PDB entry 8E7D | electron microscopy, 3.31 A resolution | chains A and B of the 5 polymer chains in the assembly

Chain A (and B):
Protein: Transthyretin
Source organism: Homo sapiens
Notes: chain B of this document is another copy of the same molecule, construct and numbering; everything in this record applies to it too
Reference sequence: P02766 (TTHY_HUMAN); residues -19 to 127 here correspond to UniProt positions 1-147 (UniProt number = residue number + 20)
Amino-acid sequence (147 residues; each row starts with the number of its first residue; numbers below 1 keep their minus sign (Met-19 is residue -19)):
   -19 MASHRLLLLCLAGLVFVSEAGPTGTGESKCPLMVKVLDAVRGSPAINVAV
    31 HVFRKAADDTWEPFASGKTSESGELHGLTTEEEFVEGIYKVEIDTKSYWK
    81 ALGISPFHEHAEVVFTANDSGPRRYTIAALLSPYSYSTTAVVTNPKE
Unresolved in the structure: -19 to 10, 35-57, 124-127
Curated features (UniProtKB/Swiss-Prot):
  - binding site (L-thyroxine): Lys15, Glu54, Ser117
  - modified residue: Cys10 (Sulfocysteine), Glu42 (4-carboxyglutamate), Ser52 (Phosphoserine)
  - glycosylation: Asn98 (N-linked (GlcNAc...) asparagine)
From the paper describing this entry:
  - conformationally variable residues (side-chain flip): His31

Interface between chain A and chain B:
Contacting residue pairs (208):
  Pro11(A) - Leu12(B)
  Leu12(A) - Leu12(B)
  Leu12(A) - Val32(B)  hydrophobic
  Leu12(A) - Arg34(B)
  Met13(A) - Leu12(B)  hydrogen bond (backbone-backbone)
  Met13(A) - Met13(B)
  Met13(A) - Val14(B)  hydrogen bond (backbone-backbone)
  Val14(A) - Val14(B)
  Val14(A) - Val32(B)  hydrophobic
  Lys15(A) - Val14(B)  hydrogen bond (backbone-backbone)
  Lys15(A) - Lys15(B)
  Lys15(A) - Val16(B)  hydrogen bond (backbone-backbone)
  Val16(A) - Val16(B)
  Val16(A) - Val30(B)  hydrophobic
  Leu17(A) - Val16(B)  hydrogen bond (backbone-backbone)
  Leu17(A) - Leu17(B)  hydrogen bond (backbone-backbone)
  Asp18(A) - Leu17(B)
  Asp18(A) - Asp18(B)  hydrogen bond (backbone-backbone)
  Ala19(A) - Asp18(B)  hydrogen bond (backbone-backbone)
  Ala19(A) - Ala19(B)
  Ala19(A) - Val20(B)  hydrogen bond (backbone-backbone)
  Val20(A) - Val20(B)
  Arg21(A) - Val20(B)  hydrogen bond (backbone-backbone)
  Arg21(A) - Arg21(B)
  Gly22(A) - Val20(B)
  Gly22(A) - Arg21(B)  hydrogen bond (backbone-backbone)
  Gly22(A) - Gly22(B)
  Ser23(A) - Ser23(B)
  Pro24(A) - Pro24(B)
  Ala25(A) - Pro24(B)  hydrogen bond (backbone-backbone)
  Ala25(A) - Ala25(B)
  Ala25(A) - Ile26(B)  hydrogen bond (backbone-backbone)
  Ile26(A) - Ile26(B)
  Asn27(A) - Ile26(B)  hydrogen bond (backbone-backbone)
  Asn27(A) - Asn27(B)  hydrogen bond
  Asn27(A) - Val28(B)  hydrogen bond (backbone-backbone)
  Asn27(A) - Tyr69(B)  hydrogen bond (backbone-side chain)
  Val28(A) - Val28(B)
  Ala29(A) - Val28(B)  hydrogen bond (backbone-backbone)
  Ala29(A) - Ala29(B)
  Ala29(A) - Val30(B)  hydrogen bond (backbone-backbone)
  Val30(A) - Val30(B)
  His31(A) - Val30(B)  hydrogen bond (backbone-backbone)
  His31(A) - His31(B)
  His31(A) - Val32(B)  hydrogen bond (backbone-backbone)
  Val32(A) - Val32(B)
  Phe33(A) - Val32(B)  hydrogen bond (backbone-backbone)
  Phe33(A) - Phe33(B)  hydrophobic
  Phe33(A) - Arg34(B)  hydrogen bond (backbone-backbone)
  Leu58(A) - Leu58(B)  hydrogen bond (backbone-backbone)
  Leu58(A) - Thr59(B)  hydrogen bond (backbone-backbone)
  Leu58(A) - Ala81(B)
  Leu58(A) - Gly83(B)
  Thr59(A) - Thr59(B)
  Thr59(A) - Ala81(B)
  Thr60(A) - Thr59(B)  hydrogen bond (backbone-backbone)
  Thr60(A) - Thr60(B)
  Thr60(A) - Glu61(B)  hydrogen bond (backbone-backbone)
  Glu61(A) - Glu61(B)
  Glu62(A) - Glu61(B)  hydrogen bond (backbone-backbone)
  Glu62(A) - Glu62(B)
  Glu62(A) - Glu63(B)  hydrogen bond (backbone-backbone)
  Glu63(A) - Glu63(B)  hydrogen bond (backbone-backbone)
  Glu63(A) - Phe64(B)  hydrogen bond (backbone-backbone)
  Phe64(A) - Phe64(B)
  Val65(A) - Phe64(B)  hydrogen bond (backbone-backbone)
  Val65(A) - Val65(B)
  Val65(A) - Glu66(B)  hydrogen bond (backbone-backbone)
  Glu66(A) - Glu66(B)
  Glu66(A) - Gly67(B)  hydrogen bond (backbone-backbone)
  Gly67(A) - Gly67(B)
  Ile68(A) - Gly67(B)  hydrogen bond (backbone-backbone)
  Ile68(A) - Ile68(B)
  Tyr69(A) - Ile68(B)  hydrogen bond (backbone-backbone)
  Tyr69(A) - Tyr69(B)
  Tyr69(A) - Lys70(B)  hydrogen bond (backbone-backbone)
  Lys70(A) - Lys70(B)
  Lys70(A) - Glu72(B)
  Val71(A) - Lys70(B)  hydrogen bond (backbone-backbone)
  Val71(A) - Val71(B)
  Val71(A) - Glu72(B)  hydrogen bond (backbone-backbone)
  Glu72(A) - Glu72(B)
  Ile73(A) - Glu72(B)  hydrogen bond (backbone-backbone)
  Ile73(A) - Ile73(B)
  Ile73(A) - Asp74(B)  hydrogen bond (backbone-backbone)
  Asp74(A) - Asp74(B)
  Asp74(A) - Thr75(B)
  Asp74(A) - Tyr105(B)  hydrogen bond
  Thr75(A) - Thr75(B)  hydrogen bond (side chain-backbone)
  Lys76(A) - Asp74(B)
  Lys76(A) - Thr75(B)  hydrogen bond (backbone-backbone)
  Lys76(A) - Lys76(B)
  Lys76(A) - Ser77(B)  hydrogen bond (backbone-backbone)
  Ser77(A) - Ser77(B)
  Tyr78(A) - Ser77(B)  hydrogen bond (backbone-backbone)
  Tyr78(A) - Tyr78(B)  hydrophobic
  Trp79(A) - Tyr78(B)  hydrogen bond (backbone-backbone)
  Trp79(A) - Trp79(B)
  Trp79(A) - Lys80(B)  hydrogen bond (backbone-backbone)
  Lys80(A) - Lys80(B)
  Ala81(A) - Lys80(B)  hydrogen bond (backbone-backbone)
  Ala81(A) - Ala81(B)  hydrogen bond (backbone-backbone)
  Leu82(A) - Ala81(B)
  Leu82(A) - Leu82(B)  hydrophobic
  Leu82(A) - Gly83(B)  hydrogen bond (backbone-backbone)
  Gly83(A) - Gly83(B)
  Ile84(A) - Ile84(B)  hydrophobic
  Ser85(A) - Ile84(B)  hydrogen bond (backbone-backbone)
  Ser85(A) - Ser85(B)
  Pro86(A) - Ser85(B)
  Pro86(A) - Pro86(B)
  Phe87(A) - Pro86(B)  hydrogen bond (backbone-backbone)
  Phe87(A) - Phe87(B)
  Phe87(A) - His88(B)  hydrogen bond (backbone-backbone)
  His88(A) - Ser85(B)
  His88(A) - His88(B)  hydrogen bond
  His88(A) - Glu89(B)  hydrogen bond (backbone-backbone)
  Glu89(A) - Glu89(B)
  Glu89(A) - His90(B)  hydrogen bond (backbone-backbone)
  His90(A) - His90(B)
  Ala91(A) - His90(B)  hydrogen bond (backbone-backbone)
  Ala91(A) - Ala91(B)
  Ala91(A) - Glu92(B)  hydrogen bond (backbone-backbone)
  Glu92(A) - Glu92(B)
  Val93(A) - Glu92(B)  hydrogen bond (backbone-backbone)
  Val93(A) - Val93(B)
  Val93(A) - Val94(B)  hydrogen bond (backbone-backbone)
  Val94(A) - Val94(B)
  Phe95(A) - Trp79(B)
  Phe95(A) - Val94(B)  hydrogen bond (backbone-backbone)
  Phe95(A) - Phe95(B)  hydrophobic
  Phe95(A) - Thr96(B)  hydrogen bond (backbone-backbone)
  Thr96(A) - Thr96(B)
  Ala97(A) - Thr96(B)  hydrogen bond (backbone-backbone)
  Ala97(A) - Ala97(B)
  Ala97(A) - Asn98(B)  hydrogen bond (backbone-backbone)
  Asn98(A) - Asn98(B)
  Asp99(A) - Lys76(B)  salt bridge
  Asp99(A) - Asn98(B)  hydrogen bond (backbone-backbone)
  Asp99(A) - Asp99(B)
  Asp99(A) - Ser100(B)  hydrogen bond (backbone-backbone)
  Asp99(A) - Gly101(B)
  Asp99(A) - Arg103(B)  salt bridge
  Ser100(A) - Ser100(B)
  Ser100(A) - Gly101(B)
  Gly101(A) - Gly101(B)
  Gly101(A) - Pro102(B)
  Gly101(A) - Arg103(B)
  Pro102(A) - Pro102(B)
  Arg103(A) - Pro102(B)  hydrogen bond (backbone-backbone)
  Arg103(A) - Arg103(B)
  Arg103(A) - Arg104(B)  hydrogen bond (backbone-backbone)
  Arg104(A) - Arg104(B)
  Tyr105(A) - Arg104(B)  hydrogen bond (backbone-backbone)
  Tyr105(A) - Tyr105(B)  hydrophobic
  Tyr105(A) - Thr106(B)  hydrogen bond (backbone-backbone)
  Thr106(A) - Thr106(B)
  Thr106(A) - Val121(B)
  Ile107(A) - Thr106(B)  hydrogen bond (backbone-backbone)
  Ile107(A) - Ile107(B)
  Ile107(A) - Ala108(B)  hydrogen bond (backbone-backbone)
  Ala108(A) - Ala108(B)
  Ala108(A) - Ala109(B)
  Ala108(A) - Thr119(B)
  Ala109(A) - Ala109(B)
  Ala109(A) - Tyr114(B)
  Leu110(A) - Val71(B)  hydrophobic
  Leu110(A) - Ala109(B)  hydrogen bond (backbone-backbone)
  Leu110(A) - Leu110(B)
  Leu110(A) - Leu111(B)  hydrogen bond (backbone-backbone)
  Leu111(A) - Asn27(B)  hydrogen bond (backbone-side chain)
  Leu111(A) - Val71(B)  hydrophobic
  Leu111(A) - Leu111(B)
  Ser112(A) - Ala109(B)
  Ser112(A) - Ser112(B)  hydrogen bond (side chain-backbone)
  Ser112(A) - Pro113(B)
  Ser112(A) - Tyr114(B)
  Pro113(A) - Ala25(B)
  Pro113(A) - Ile26(B)
  Pro113(A) - Asn27(B)
  Pro113(A) - Pro113(B)
  Pro113(A) - Tyr114(B)  hydrogen bond (backbone-backbone)
  Tyr114(A) - Ala25(B)  hydrophobic
  Tyr114(A) - Tyr114(B)
  Ser115(A) - Ser23(B)  hydrogen bond (side chain-backbone)
  Ser115(A) - Pro24(B)  hydrogen bond (side chain-backbone)
  Ser115(A) - Ala25(B)
  Ser115(A) - Tyr114(B)  hydrogen bond (backbone-backbone)
  Ser115(A) - Ser115(B)  hydrogen bond (backbone-backbone)
  Tyr116(A) - Ser23(B)
  Tyr116(A) - Ser115(B)  hydrogen bond (backbone-backbone)
  Tyr116(A) - Tyr116(B)
  Tyr116(A) - Ser117(B)  hydrogen bond (backbone-backbone)
  Ser117(A) - Tyr114(B)
  Ser117(A) - Ser117(B)  hydrogen bond (side chain-backbone)
  Ser117(A) - Thr118(B)
  Thr118(A) - Ser117(B)  hydrogen bond (backbone-backbone)
  Thr118(A) - Thr118(B)
  Thr118(A) - Thr119(B)  hydrogen bond (backbone-backbone)
  Thr119(A) - Tyr114(B)  hydrogen bond
  Thr119(A) - Thr119(B)
  Ala120(A) - Thr119(B)  hydrogen bond (backbone-backbone)
  Ala120(A) - Ala120(B)
  Ala120(A) - Val121(B)  hydrogen bond (backbone-backbone)
  Val121(A) - Val121(B)
  Val122(A) - Val121(B)  hydrogen bond (backbone-backbone)
  Val122(A) - Val122(B)
  Val122(A) - Thr123(B)  hydrogen bond (backbone-backbone)
Interface residues without a listed pair, chain A (90 interface residues in all): Arg34, Thr123
Interface residues without a listed pair, chain B (90 interface residues in all): Pro11

In short:
The chain A/chain B interface involves 90 residues from each chain, with 92 hydrogen bonds and 2 salt bridges.
Polar pairs include Asp99(A)-Lys76(B), Asp99(A)-Arg103(B) and Asn27(A)-Asn27(B). Curated annotation (UniProt)
lists 3 L-thyroxine-binding residues on chain A. From the paper: conformational variability at His31(A).
Chain A and chain B are both Transthyretin (Homo sapiens); the structure, Cryo-EM structure of wild-type
transthyretin amyloid from heart tissue, was determined by electron microscopy, deposited together with 8GBR,
8G9R and 8E7H.
